Entry 8Y0C (X-ray diffraction, 3.45 A resolution); this record covers chains B and A of the 4 polymer chains in the assembly.

== Chain B ==
Molecule: 58-nt RNA strand
Sequence (58 nucleotides; numbered -21 to 36; the number before each row is that of its first residue; numbers below 1 keep their minus sign (G-21 is residue -21)):
   -21 GGAAUUUCUACUGUUGUAGAUGAGAAGUCAUUUAAUAAGGCCGUCUAAGA
    29 ACUUUAUC
Unresolved in the structure: -21 to -20, 23-36
Metal / ion sites: Mg2+: A-4 (shared with Arg800(A) of chain A)

== Chain A ==
Molecule: CRISPR-associated endonuclease Cas12a
Source organism: Francisella tularensis subsp. novicida U112
Notes: EC 3.1.21.1, 4.6.1.22
Reference sequence: A0Q7Q2 (CS12A_FRATN); residue numbers follow UniProt; this construct covers 1-1300
Amino-acid sequence (1300 residues; row label = number of the first residue in the row):
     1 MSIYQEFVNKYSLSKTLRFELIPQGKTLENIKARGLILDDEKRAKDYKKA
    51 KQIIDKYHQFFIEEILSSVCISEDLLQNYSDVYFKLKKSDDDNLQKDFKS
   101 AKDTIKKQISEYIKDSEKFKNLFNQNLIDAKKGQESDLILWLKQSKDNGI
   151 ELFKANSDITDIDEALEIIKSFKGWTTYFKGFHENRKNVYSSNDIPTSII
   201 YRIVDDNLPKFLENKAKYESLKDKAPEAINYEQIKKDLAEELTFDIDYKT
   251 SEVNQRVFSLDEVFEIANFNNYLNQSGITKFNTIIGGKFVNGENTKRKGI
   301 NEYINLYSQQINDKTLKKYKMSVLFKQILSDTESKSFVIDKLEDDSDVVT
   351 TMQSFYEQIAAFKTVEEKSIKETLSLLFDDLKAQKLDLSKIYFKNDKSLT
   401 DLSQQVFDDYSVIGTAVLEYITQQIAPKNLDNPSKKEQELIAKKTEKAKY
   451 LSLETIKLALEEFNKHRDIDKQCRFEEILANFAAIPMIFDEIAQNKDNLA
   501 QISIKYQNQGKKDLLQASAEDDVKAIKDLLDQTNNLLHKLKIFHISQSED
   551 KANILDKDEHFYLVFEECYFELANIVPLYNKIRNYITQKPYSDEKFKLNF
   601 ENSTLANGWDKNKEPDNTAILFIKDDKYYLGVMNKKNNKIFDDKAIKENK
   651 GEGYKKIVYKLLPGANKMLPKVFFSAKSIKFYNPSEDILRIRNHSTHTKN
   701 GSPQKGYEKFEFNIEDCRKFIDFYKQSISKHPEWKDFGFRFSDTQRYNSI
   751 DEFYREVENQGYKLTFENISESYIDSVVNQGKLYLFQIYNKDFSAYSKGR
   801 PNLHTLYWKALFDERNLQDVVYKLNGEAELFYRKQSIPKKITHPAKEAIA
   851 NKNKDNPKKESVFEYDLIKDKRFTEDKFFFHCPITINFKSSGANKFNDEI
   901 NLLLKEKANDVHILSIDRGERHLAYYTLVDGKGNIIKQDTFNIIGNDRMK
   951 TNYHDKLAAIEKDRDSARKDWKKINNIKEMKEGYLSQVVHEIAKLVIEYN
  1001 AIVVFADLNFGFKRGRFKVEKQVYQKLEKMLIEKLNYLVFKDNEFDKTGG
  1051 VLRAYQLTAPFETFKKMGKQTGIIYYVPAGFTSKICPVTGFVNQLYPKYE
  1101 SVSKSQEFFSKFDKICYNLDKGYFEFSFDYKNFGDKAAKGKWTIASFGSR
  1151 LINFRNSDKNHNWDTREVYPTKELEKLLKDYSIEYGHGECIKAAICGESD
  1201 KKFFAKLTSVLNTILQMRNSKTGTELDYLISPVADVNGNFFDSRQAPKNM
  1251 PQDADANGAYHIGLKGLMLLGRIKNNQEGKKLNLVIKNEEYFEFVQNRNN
Unresolved in the structure: 134-135, 424-443, 1009-1011, 1015-1017, 1157-1163, 1222-1226
Construct notes: conflict Ala1006 (Glu in A0Q7Q2)
Metal / ion sites: Mg2+: Arg800 (shared with A-4(B) of chain B)
UniProt features mapped onto this chain:
  - region: Met1 to Gln24 (Wedge region 1), Tyr47 to Lys51 (Binds crRNA alone and in crRNA-target DNA heteroduplex), Phe182 to Arg186 (Binds crRNA alone and in crRNA-target DNA heteroduplex), Asn301 to Asn305 (Binds DNA in crRNA-target DNA heteroduplex), Lys326 to Leu329 (Binds crRNA in crRNA-target DNA heteroduplex), His538 to Lys541 (Binds crRNA in crRNA-target DNA heteroduplex), Tyr591 to Lys595 (Binds crRNA), Leu662 to Ile679 (LKL, important for PAM recognition and DNA unwinding), Lys671 to Lys677 (Binds DNA protospacer adjacent motif (PAM) on target DNA), Arg692 to Gln704 (Binds single-strand non-target DNA), Lys791 to Ser794 (Binds crRNA), Leu803, His804 (Binds crRNA), Asn851 to Asn853 (Binds crRNA), Tyr865 to Phe873 (Binds crRNA), His954 to Trp971 (Bridge helix)
  - active site: His843 (For pre-crRNA processing), Lys852 (For pre-crRNA processing), Lys869 (For pre-crRNA processing), Asp917 (For DNase activity of RuvC domain), Asp1255 (For DNase activity of RuvC domain)
  - site: Thr16 (Binds crRNA alone and in crRNA-target DNA heteroduplex), Lys131 (Binds target strand DNA), Thr295 (Binds crRNA in crRNA-target DNA heteroduplex), Lys320 (Binds DNA in crRNA-target DNA heteroduplex), Ser334 (Binds DNA in crRNA-target DNA heteroduplex), Tyr410 (Caps the crRNA-target DNA heteroduplex), Lys589 (Binds DNA in crRNA-target DNA heteroduplex), Lys613 (Binds DNA protospacer adjacent motif (PAM)), Lys667 (Binds Target strand DNA), Lys671 (Binds PAM), Lys677 (Binds Target strand DNA), Lys823 (Binds Target strand DNA), Gly826 (Binds Target strand DNA), Arg833 (Binds crRNA), Lys852 (Stabilizes transition state for pre-crRNA processing), Lys1026 (Binds DNA in crRNA-target DNA heteroduplex), Thr1063 (Binds DNA in crRNA-target DNA heteroduplex)
  - mutagenesis: Gly608 (G608A/E: 15% DNA cleavage), Pro663 (P663A: 25% DNA cleavage, altered non-target strand cleavage products), Asn666 (N666A: 80% DNA cleavage, altered non-target strand cleavage products), Lys667 (K667A: 30% DNA cleavage), Lys671 (K671A: 15% DNA cleavage), Lys677 (K677A: 35% DNA cleavage, altered non-target strand cleavage products), Arg692 (R692A: Slight decrease in target DNA cleavage, 30% DNA cleavage, altered non-target strand cleavage products), His694 (H694A: Wild-type DNA cleavage, altered non-target strand cleavage products), Thr698 to Ser702 (Loss of target DNA cleavage), Gln704 (Q704A: Significant decrease in target DNA cleavage), His843 (H843A: Decreased pre-crRNA processing in vitro, binds RNA, no change in DNA cleavage), Lys852 (K852A: Decreased pre-crRNA processing in vitro, binds RNA, no change in DNA cleavage), 12 further mutagenesis entries in UniProt

== Interface between chain B and chain A ==
Pairs across the interface - 140 pairs, chain B then chain A:
  A-19(B) - Thr842(A)  phosphate contact
  A-19(B) - His843(A)  hydrogen bond to the sugar
  A-19(B) - Ile849(A)  hydrogen bond to the base
  A-19(B) - Ala850(A)  hydrogen bond to the base
  A-19(B) - Asn851(A)  hydrogen bond to the base
  A-19(B) - Lys852(A)  sugar contact
  A-19(B) - Phe863(A)  base contact
  A-19(B) - Leu867(A)  base contact
  A-19(B) - Lys869(A)  sugar contact
  A-18(B) - Phe863(A)  base contact
  A-18(B) - Tyr865(A)  hydrogen bond to the base
  A-18(B) - Leu867(A)  base contact
  A-18(B) - Ile868(A)  sugar contact
  A-18(B) - Lys869(A)  phosphate contact
  A-18(B) - Asp870(A)  hydrogen bond to the phosphate
  A-18(B) - Lys871(A)  hydrogen bond to the phosphate
  U-17(B) - Lys791(A)  hydrogen bond to the base
  U-17(B) - Asp870(A)  phosphate contact
  U-17(B) - Lys871(A)  salt bridge to the phosphate
  U-17(B) - Arg872(A)  salt bridge to the phosphate
  U-16(B) - Arg18(A)  hydrogen bond to the base
  U-16(B) - Phe19(A)  sugar contact
  U-16(B) - Glu20(A)  sugar contact
  U-16(B) - Asn790(A)  phosphate contact
  U-16(B) - Lys791(A)  hydrogen bond to the phosphate
  U-16(B) - Asn802(A)  hydrogen bond to the base
  U-16(B) - Phe879(A)  phosphate contact
  U-15(B) - Arg18(A)  base contact
  U-15(B) - Arg833(A)  salt bridge to the phosphate
  U-15(B) - Arg872(A)  phosphate contact
  U-15(B) - Phe879(A)  phosphate contact
  C-14(B) - Arg872(A)  salt bridge to the phosphate
  C-14(B) - Phe873(A)  phosphate contact
  C-14(B) - Glu979(A)  hydrogen bond to the sugar
  U-13(B) - Tyr953(A)  sugar contact
  U-13(B) - Glu979(A)  sugar contact
  U-13(B) - Met980(A)  phosphate contact
  U-13(B) - Gly983(A)  hydrogen bond to the sugar
  A-12(B) - Tyr953(A)  hydrogen bond to the sugar
  A-12(B) - Lys956(A)  salt bridge to the phosphate
  A-12(B) - Met980(A)  phosphate contact
  C-11(B) - Lys852(A)  sugar contact
  C-11(B) - Met949(A)  phosphate contact
  U-10(B) - Asn851(A)  hydrogen bond to the phosphate
  U-10(B) - Lys852(A)  hydrogen bond to the phosphate
  U-10(B) - Asn853(A)  hydrogen bond to the phosphate
  U-10(B) - Asn856(A)  phosphate contact
  U-10(B) - Ser861(A)  sugar contact
  U-10(B) - Phe863(A)  sugar contact
  G-9(B) - Asn856(A)  phosphate contact
  G-9(B) - Lys858(A)  salt bridge to the phosphate
  G-9(B) - Ser861(A)  phosphate contact
  G-9(B) - Arg948(A)  base contact
  U-8(B) - Lys858(A)  hydrogen bond to the base
  U-8(B) - Ser861(A)  base contact
  U-8(B) - Val862(A)  hydrogen bond to the base
  U-8(B) - Phe863(A)  stacking on the base
  U-8(B) - Tyr865(A)  sugar contact
  U-7(B) - Tyr796(A)  phosphate contact
  U-7(B) - Tyr865(A)  hydrogen bond to the sugar
  G-6(B) - Ser794(A)  hydrogen bond to the phosphate
  G-6(B) - Tyr796(A)  phosphate contact
  G-6(B) - Ser797(A)  phosphate contact
  U-5(B) - Lys791(A)  base contact
  U-5(B) - Ser797(A)  hydrogen bond to the phosphate
  U-5(B) - Lys798(A)  phosphate contact
  U-5(B) - Gly799(A)  phosphate contact
  A-4(B) - Gly799(A)  phosphate contact
  A-4(B) - Arg800(A)  salt bridge to the phosphate
  G-3(B) - Arg800(A)  salt bridge to the phosphate
  G-3(B) - Ser986(A)  hydrogen bond to the sugar
  G-3(B) - His990(A)  hydrogen bond to the phosphate
  G-3(B) - Lys1041(A)  salt bridge to the phosphate
  A-2(B) - Asn802(A)  hydrogen bond to the base
  A-2(B) - Leu803(A)  phosphate contact
  A-2(B) - Ser986(A)  sugar contact
  A-2(B) - Lys1034(A)  phosphate contact
  A-2(B) - Lys1041(A)  salt bridge to the phosphate
  U-1(B) - Arg18(A)  base contact
  U-1(B) - Asn802(A)  base contact
  U-1(B) - Leu803(A)  hydrogen bond to the base
  U-1(B) - His804(A)  stacking on the base
  U-1(B) - Lys1034(A)  salt bridge to the phosphate
  G0(B) - Ser14(A)  base contact
  G0(B) - Lys15(A)  phosphate contact
  G0(B) - Thr16(A)  hydrogen bond to the sugar
  G0(B) - His804(A)  phosphate contact
  A1(B) - Thr16(A)  hydrogen bond to the sugar
  A1(B) - Arg18(A)  salt bridge to the phosphate
  A1(B) - His881(A)  hydrogen bond to the sugar
  G2(B) - Lys595(A)  salt bridge to the phosphate
  G2(B) - Glu829(A)  hydrogen bond to the sugar
  G2(B) - His881(A)  phosphate contact
  A3(B) - Lys51(A)  hydrogen bond to the phosphate
  A3(B) - Asn185(A)  hydrogen bond to the sugar
  A4(B) - Lys51(A)  salt bridge to the phosphate
  A4(B) - Asn185(A)  hydrogen bond to the sugar
  A4(B) - Arg186(A)  hydrogen bond to the phosphate
  G5(B) - Asp55(A)  phosphate contact
  G5(B) - Arg186(A)  salt bridge to the phosphate
  G5(B) - Leu329(A)  sugar contact
  U6(B) - Arg202(A)  hydrogen bond to the phosphate
  U6(B) - Lys326(A)  salt bridge to the phosphate
  U6(B) - Ile328(A)  phosphate contact
  U6(B) - Leu329(A)  hydrogen bond to the phosphate
  C7(B) - Arg202(A)  salt bridge to the phosphate
  C7(B) - Phe325(A)  phosphate contact
  C7(B) - Lys326(A)  hydrogen bond to the phosphate
  U10(B) - Asp965(A)  hydrogen bond to the sugar
  U10(B) - Arg968(A)  sugar contact
  U11(B) - Asp965(A)  sugar contact
  U11(B) - Arg968(A)  sugar contact
  U11(B) - Lys969(A)  phosphate contact
  A12(B) - Tyr579(A)  sugar contact
  A12(B) - Arg583(A)  hydrogen bond to the sugar
  A13(B) - Tyr579(A)  sugar contact
  A13(B) - Asn580(A)  hydrogen bond to the sugar
  A13(B) - Arg583(A)  hydrogen bond to the sugar
  U14(B) - Phe289(A)  sugar contact
  U14(B) - Asn534(A)  phosphate contact
  U14(B) - His538(A)  salt bridge to the phosphate
  U14(B) - Val576(A)  phosphate contact
  A15(B) - Phe289(A)  sugar contact
  A15(B) - Asn294(A)  sugar contact
  A15(B) - Thr295(A)  hydrogen bond to the sugar
  A15(B) - Lys296(A)  hydrogen bond to the sugar
  A15(B) - Lys541(A)  salt bridge to the phosphate
  A16(B) - Thr295(A)  sugar contact
  A16(B) - Lys298(A)  hydrogen bond to the sugar
  A16(B) - Leu306(A)  sugar contact
  G17(B) - Gln309(A)  hydrogen bond to the base
  G18(B) - Gln309(A)  sugar contact
  C19(B) - Tyr410(A)  base contact
  C20(B) - Tyr410(A)  phosphate contact
  G21(B) - Lys397(A)  hydrogen bond to the base
  G21(B) - Thr400(A)  base contact
  G21(B) - Gln404(A)  hydrogen bond to the sugar
  G21(B) - Tyr410(A)  stacking on the base
  G21(B) - Arg1155(A)  phosphate contact
  U22(B) - Arg1155(A)  salt bridge to the phosphate
Interface residues without a listed pair, chain B (42 interface residues in all): A8, U9
Interface residues without a listed pair, chain A (97 interface residues in all): Phe182, Asn305, Gln327, Ser330, Tyr789, Asp792, Phe831, Lys877, Thr951, Gln987, Lys1018, Met1030, Val1039

== Overview ==
42 residues of chain B face 97 of chain A across their interface; the contacts include 47 hydrogen bonds, 20
salt bridges and 3 aromatic stacking contacts. Polar contacts include A-19(B)-Ile849(A), A-19(B)-Ala850(A) and
A-19(B)-Asn851(A).
Chain B is a 58-nt RNA strand and chain A is CRISPR-associated endonuclease Cas12a (Francisella tularensis
subsp. novicida U112); the structure, Crystal structure of FnCas12a in complex with pre-crRNA and 18nt target
DNA, was determined by X-ray diffraction, deposited together with 8Y04, 8Y05, 8Y06, 8Y07, 8Y08, 8Y09 and 3
further entries.
